Entry 5KLO (X-ray diffraction, 1.79 A resolution); this record covers chains A and B of the 4 polymer chains in the assembly.

Chain A (and B):
Protein: 2-aminomuconate 6-semialdehyde dehydrogenase
Organism: Pseudomonas fluorescens
Notes: chain B of this document is another copy of the same molecule, construct and numbering; everything in this record applies to it too
UniProt: Q83V33 (Q83V33_PSEFL); residues 1-500 here = UniProt positions 1-500
Chain sequence (520 residues; numbered -19 to 500; the number before each row is that of its first residue; numbers below 1 keep their minus sign (Met-19 is residue -19)):
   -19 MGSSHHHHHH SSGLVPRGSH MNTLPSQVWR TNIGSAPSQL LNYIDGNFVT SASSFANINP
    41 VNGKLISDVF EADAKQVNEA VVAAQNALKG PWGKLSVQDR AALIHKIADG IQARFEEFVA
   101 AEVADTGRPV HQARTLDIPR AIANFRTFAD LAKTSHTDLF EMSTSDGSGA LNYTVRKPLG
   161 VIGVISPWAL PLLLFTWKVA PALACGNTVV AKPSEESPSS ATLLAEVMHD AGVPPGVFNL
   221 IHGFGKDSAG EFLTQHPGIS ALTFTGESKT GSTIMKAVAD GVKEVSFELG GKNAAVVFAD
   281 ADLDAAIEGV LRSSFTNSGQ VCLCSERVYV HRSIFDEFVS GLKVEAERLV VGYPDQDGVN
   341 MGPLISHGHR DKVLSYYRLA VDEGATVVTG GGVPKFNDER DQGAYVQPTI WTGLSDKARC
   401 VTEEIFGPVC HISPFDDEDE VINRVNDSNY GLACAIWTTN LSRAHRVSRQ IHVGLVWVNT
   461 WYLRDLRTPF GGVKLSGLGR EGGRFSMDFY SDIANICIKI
Disordered / not traced: -19 to 16 (chain B: -19 to 17)
Construct notes: initiating methionine (-19); expression tag (-18 to 0); engineered mutation Ala169 (Asn in Q83V33)
Ion coordination: Na+: Asn37, Ile38, Asp105, Glu196
Small-molecule neighbours:
  - (2Z,4E)-2-hydroxy-6-oxohexa-2,4-dienoic acid (2VS): Arg120, Ala169, Leu170, Leu173, Leu174, Trp177, Glu268, Val301, Cys302, Phe406, Tyr462, Arg464, Phe470
  - NAD (nicotinamide-adenine-dinucleotide): Ile165, Ser166, Pro167, Trp168, Ala169, Leu174, Lys192, Pro193, Ser194, Glu195, Gly223, Phe224, Gly225, Lys226, Gly230, Glu231, Thr234, Phe244, Thr245, Gly246, Glu247, Thr250, Thr253, Ile254, Glu268, Leu269, Gly270, Cys302, His349, Lys352, Glu404, Ile405, Phe406
Reported in the primary citation:
  - conformationally variable residues (side-chain flip): Glu268
  - catalytic residues: Glu268
  - catalytic residues: Arg120, Cys302, Arg464 (proposed by the authors, not directly observed)
  - mutagenesis - N169A: abolished catalytic activity

Interface between chain A and chain B:
Pairs across the interface (25; chain A residue first):
  Asp130(A) - Lys133(B)  salt bridge
  Asp130(A) - Thr134(B)
  Leu131(A) - Thr134(B)
  Lys133(A) - Asp130(B)  salt bridge
  Lys133(A) - Arg467(B)
  Thr134(A) - Leu131(B)
  Thr134(A) - Thr134(B)  hydrogen bond
  Thr134(A) - Arg467(B)
  Ser135(A) - Arg467(B)  hydrogen bond (backbone-side chain)
  Glu141(A) - Arg449(B)  salt bridge
  Leu151(A) - His445(B)
  Leu441(A) - Ile498(B)  hydrophobic
  Ser442(A) - Lys499(B)
  Ser442(A) - Ile500(B)
  His445(A) - Leu151(B)
  His445(A) - Ile500(B)
  Arg446(A) - Ile500(B)
  Arg449(A) - Glu141(B)  salt bridge
  Arg467(A) - Lys133(B)
  Arg467(A) - Thr134(B)
  Arg467(A) - Ser135(B)  hydrogen bond (side chain-backbone)
  Ile498(A) - Leu441(B)  hydrophobic
  Ile500(A) - Ser442(B)
  Ile500(A) - His445(B)
  Ile500(A) - Arg446(B)
Other interface residues (no listed pair), chain A (17 interface residues in all): His136, Lys499
Other interface residues (no listed pair), chain B (17 interface residues in all): His136

In short:
The chain A/chain B interface involves 17 residues from each chain, with 3 hydrogen bonds and 4 salt bridges.
Polar contacts include Asp130(A)-Lys133(B), Glu141(A)-Arg449(B) and Thr134(A)-Thr134(B). Chain A binds
(2Z,4E)-2-hydroxy-6-oxohexa-2,4-dienoic acid and NAD. The paper reports catalytic residues Glu268(A),
Arg120(A) and Cys302(A) among others; N169A of chain A abolishes catalytic activity.
Chain A and chain B are both 2-aminomuconate 6-semialdehyde dehydrogenase (Pseudomonas fluorescens); the
structure, Crystal structure of thioacyl intermediate in 2-aminomuconate 6-semialdehyde dehydrogenase N169A,
was determined by X-ray diffraction together with 5KJ5, 5KLK, 5KLL, 5KLM and 5KLN from the same study.
